PDB entry 6YK1 | X-ray diffraction, 2.40 A resolution | chains A and B

Chain A (and B):
Name: Pyridoxal kinase
Organism: Mus musculus
Notes: EC 2.7.1.35; chain B of this document is another copy of the same molecule, construct and numbering; everything in this record applies to it too
Reference sequence: Q8K183 (PDXK_MOUSE); numbering as in UniProt (aligned over 1-312)
Chain sequence (314 residues; row label = number of the first residue in the row; numbers below 1 keep their minus sign (Gly-1 is residue -1)):
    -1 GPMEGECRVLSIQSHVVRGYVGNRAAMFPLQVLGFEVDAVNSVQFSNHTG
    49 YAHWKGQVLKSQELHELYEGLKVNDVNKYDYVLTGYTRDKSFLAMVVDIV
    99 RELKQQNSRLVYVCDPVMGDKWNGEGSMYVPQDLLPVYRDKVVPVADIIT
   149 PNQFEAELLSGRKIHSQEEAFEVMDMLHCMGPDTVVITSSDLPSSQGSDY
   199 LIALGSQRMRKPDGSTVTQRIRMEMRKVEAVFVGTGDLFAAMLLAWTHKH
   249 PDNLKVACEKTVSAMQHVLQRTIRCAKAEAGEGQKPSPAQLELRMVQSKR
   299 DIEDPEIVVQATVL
Not modelled in the structure: -1 to 3, 120-123 (chain B: -1 to 3, 120-124)
Construct notes: expression tag (-1 to 0)
Ligand contacts:
  - ATP-gamma-S (AGS; phosphothiophosphoric acid-adenylate ester): Asp113, Val115, Asp118, Tyr127, Thr148, Asn150, Glu153, Thr186, Ser187, Met223, Arg224, Lys225, Val226, Ala228, Phe230, Thr233, Gly234, Phe237, Met263, Gln264, Leu267
  - Artesunate (D95): Ser12, Val14, Val19, Val41, Phe43, Asn45, His46, Thr47, Trp52, Val56, Lys58, Tyr84, Thr85, Arg86, Asp87
Curated features (UniProtKB/Swiss-Prot):
  - active site: Asp235 (Proton acceptor)
  - binding site (pyridoxal): Ser12, Thr47
  - binding site (pyridoxal 5'-phosphate): Thr47, Gly234, Asp235
  - binding site (ATP): Asp113, Asn150 to Glu153, Thr186, Ser187, Val226 to Ala228, Thr233
  - binding site (Na(+)): Asp113, Thr148, Thr186
  - binding site (Mg(2+)): Asp118
  - modified residue: Met1 (N-acetylmethionine), Ser59 (Phosphoserine), Ser164 (Phosphoserine), Ser213 (Phosphoserine), Ser285 (Phosphoserine)
What the authors report for this chain:
  - binding site for ATP-gamma-S: Asp118, Asn150, Thr186, Val226, Thr233
  - binding site for Artesunate: Val41, Phe43, Thr47, Trp52, Tyr84, Arg86, Asp87
  - mutagenesis - V41W, F43R: decreased catalytic activity
  - mutagenesis - R86W: unchanged catalytic activity
  - mutagenesis - V41W, V41W/F43R, F43R: abolished binding to Artesunate
  - mutagenesis - R86W: unchanged binding to Artesunate

Chain A / chain B interface:
Residue-residue contacts (82):
  Arg6(A) with Arg16(B)
  His13(A) with Ala37(B), hydrogen bond (side chain-backbone); Asn39(B), hydrogen bond
  Val15(A) with Asp36(B); Ala37(B), hydrogen bond (backbone-backbone); Val38(B), hydrophobic; Leu69(B), hydrophobic
  Arg16(A) with Arg6(B); Asp36(B); Leu69(B); Val74(B)
  Tyr18(A) with Gln29(B); Glu34(B), hydrogen bond
  Arg22(A) with Met25(B); Val35(B), hydrogen bond (side chain-backbone)
  Met25(A) with Arg22(B)
  Phe26(A) with Gln29(B)
  Gln29(A) with Tyr18(B), hydrogen bond; Arg22(B); Phe26(B); Val294(B)
  Val30(A) with Lys297(B), hydrogen bond (backbone-side chain)
  Gly32(A) with Val294(B)
  Phe33(A) with Val294(B)
  Glu34(A) with Tyr18(B), hydrogen bond
  Val35(A) with Arg22(B), hydrogen bond (backbone-side chain)
  Asp36(A) with Val15(B); Arg16(B)
  Ala37(A) with His13(B), hydrogen bond (backbone-side chain); Val15(B), hydrogen bond (backbone-backbone); Gln42(B)
  Val38(A) with Val15(B), hydrophobic; Gln42(B)
  Asn39(A) with His13(B), hydrogen bond; Asn39(B); Gln42(B), hydrogen bond (backbone-side chain)
  Gln42(A) with Val38(B); Asn39(B), hydrogen bond (side chain-backbone); Leu57(B); Leu65(B)
  Phe43(A) with Leu65(B)
  Ser44(A) with Leu65(B); Gly68(B); Leu69(B)
  Asn45(A) with Gly68(B); Asn72(B), hydrogen bond
  Tyr49(A) with Asn72(B)
  Ala50(A) with Asn72(B), hydrogen bond (backbone-side chain)
  His51(A) with Val71(B); Asn72(B), hydrogen bond (backbone-side chain)
  Lys53(A) with Glu64(B); Leu65(B); Gly68(B)
  Gln55(A) with Leu57(B); Glu61(B)
  Leu57(A) with Gln42(B)
  Glu64(A) with Lys53(B)
  Leu65(A) with Val15(B), hydrophobic; Gln42(B); Phe43(B); Ser44(B); Lys53(B); Gly54(B)
  Gly68(A) with Ser44(B); Asn45(B); Lys53(B)
  Leu69(A) with Val15(B), hydrophobic; Arg16(B); Ser44(B)
  Val71(A) with His51(B)
  Asn72(A) with Asn45(B), hydrogen bond; Tyr49(B); Ala50(B); His51(B), hydrogen bond (side chain-backbone)
  Val74(A) with Arg16(B); Ala287(B), hydrophobic
  Val294(A) with Gln29(B); Gly32(B); Phe33(B)
  Lys297(A) with Val30(B), hydrogen bond (side chain-backbone); Glu301(B), salt bridge
  Glu301(A) with Lys297(B), salt bridge
Interface residues without a listed pair, chain A (46 interface residues in all): Leu8, Val14, Gly54, Glu61, Glu67, Ala287, Gln295, Arg298
Interface residues without a listed pair, chain B (45 interface residues in all): Val14, Gln55, Glu67, Leu291, Gln295

In short:
The interface between chain A and chain B involves 46 residues on one side and 45 on the other, with 20
hydrogen bonds and 2 salt bridges. Polar pairs include Lys297(A)-Glu301(B), His13(A)-Ala37(B) and
His13(A)-Asn39(B). From the paper: a binding site for Artesunate at Val41(A), Phe43(A) and Thr47(A) among
others; V41W, V41W/F43R and F43R of chain A abolish binding to Artesunate.
Chain A and chain B are both Pyridoxal kinase (Mus musculus); the structure, Crystal structure of mouse
pyridoxal kinase in complex with ATP-gamma-S and artesunate, was determined by X-ray diffraction, deposited
together with 6YJZ and 6YK0.
